PDB entry 8G46 | electron microscopy, 2.20 A resolution | chains B and C of the 4 polymer chains in the assembly

Chain B:
Protein: DDB1- and CUL4-associated factor 16
Source organism: Homo sapiens
UniProtKB: Q9NXF7 (DCA16_HUMAN); numbering as in UniProt (aligned over 1-216)
Sequence (220 residues; row label = number of the first residue in the row; numbers below 1 keep their minus sign (Gly-3 is residue -3)):
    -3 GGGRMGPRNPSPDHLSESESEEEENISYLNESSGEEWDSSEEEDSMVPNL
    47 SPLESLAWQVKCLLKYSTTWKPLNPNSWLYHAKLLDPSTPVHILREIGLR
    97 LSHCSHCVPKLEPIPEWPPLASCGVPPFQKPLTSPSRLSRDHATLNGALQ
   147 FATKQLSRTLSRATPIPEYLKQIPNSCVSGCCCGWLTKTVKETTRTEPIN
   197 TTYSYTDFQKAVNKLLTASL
Disordered / not traced: -3 to 46, 165-176
Differences from the reference sequence: expression tag (-3 to 0)
Swiss-Prot annotation at these positions:
  - modified residue: Lys61 (N6-acetyllysine)
Glycans and other covalent adducts: compound YK3 linked to Cys58
Ion coordination: Zn2+: Cys100, Cys103, Cys177, Cys179
Small-molecule neighbours: YK3 (tert-butyl [(6S,10P)-4-{4-[(ethanesulfonyl)amino]phenyl}-2,3,9-trimethyl-6H-thieno[3,2-f][1,2,4]triazolo[4,3-a][1,4]diazepin-6-yl]acetate): Trp54, Gln55, Leu59, Tyr62, Trp181
What the authors report for this chain:
  - binding site for YK3: Cys58, Leu59, Tyr62, Trp181
  - mutagenesis - A53R, C177A, C179A: abolished binding to Bromodomain-containing protein 4 (chain C)
  - Zn2+ coordination: Cys177, Cys179
  - mutagenesis - C58S: abolished binding to TMX1
  - mutagenesis - C58S (from 95% to 20%): decreased binding to YK3

Chain C:
Protein: Bromodomain-containing protein 4
Source organism: Homo sapiens
UniProtKB: O60885 (BRD4_HUMAN); numbering as in UniProt (aligned over 333-460)
Sequence (129 residues; numbered 332 to 460; the number before each row is that of its first residue):
   332 GKDVPDSQQHPAPEKSSKVSEQLKCCSGILKEMFAKKHAAYAWPFYKPVD
   382 VEALGLHDYCDIIKHPMDMSTIKSKLEAREYRDAQEFGADVRLMFSNCYK
   432 YNPPDHEVVAMARKLQDVFEMRFAKMPDE
Disordered / not traced: 332-352, 458-460
Differences from the reference sequence: expression tag (332)
Swiss-Prot annotation at these positions:
  - site: Asn433 (Acetylated histone binding)
  - natural variant: Tyr390 (Y390C: Found in a patient with a neurodevelopmental syndrome; uncertain significance), Tyr430 (Y430C: In CDLS6)
  - mutagenesis: Asn433 (N433A: Abolishes binding to acetylated histones)
Small-molecule neighbours: YK3 (tert-butyl [(6S,10P)-4-{4-[(ethanesulfonyl)amino]phenyl}-2,3,9-trimethyl-6H-thieno[3,2-f][1,2,4]triazolo[4,3-a][1,4]diazepin-6-yl]acetate): Trp374, Pro375, Phe376, Val380, Leu385, Leu387, Tyr390, Cys429, Tyr432, Asn433, His437, Glu438, Val439, Met442
What the authors report for this chain:
  - binding site for YK3: Trp374, Val380, Leu385, Leu387, Tyr432, Asn433, His437
  - conformationally variable residues (loop rearrangement): His437
  - mutagenesis - P434K/Q447E, D436G/H437D: decreased binding to DDB1- and CUL4-associated factor 16 (chain B)

Chain B / chain C interface:
Pairs across the interface - 19 pairs, chain B then chain C:
  Cys58(B) - Glu438(C)
  Lys61(B) - Glu438(C)  salt bridge
  Tyr62(B) - His437(C)
  Tyr62(B) - Glu438(C)  hydrogen bond
  Cys177(B) - Ala384(C)
  Cys177(B) - Leu385(C)
  Cys177(B) - Gly386(C)  hydrogen bond (backbone-backbone)
  Cys178(B) - Ala384(C)
  Cys178(B) - Leu385(C)
  Cys179(B) - Ala384(C)
  Gly180(B) - Ala384(C)
  Trp181(B) - Trp374(C)  hydrophobic
  Trp181(B) - Ala384(C)  hydrogen bond (backbone-backbone)
  Trp181(B) - Leu385(C)  hydrophobic
  Arg191(B) - Tyr377(C)
  Arg191(B) - Lys378(C)
  Ile195(B) - Pro379(C)  hydrophobic
  Ile195(B) - Asp381(C)
  Thr198(B) - Glu383(C)
Also at the interface, not in a pair above, chain B (12 interface residues in all): Thr190
Interface features reported in the paper:
  - pairs named by the authors: His437(C)-Tyr62(B)
  - interface residues, chain C: His437(C)

Overview:
12 residues of chain B face 11 of chain C across their interface; the contacts include 3 hydrogen bonds and 1
salt bridge. Polar contacts include Lys61(B)-Glu438(C), Tyr62(B)-Glu438(C) and Cys177(B)-Gly386(C). The
authors report a contact between His437(C) and Tyr62(B). From the paper: a binding site for YK3 at Cys58(B),
Leu59(B) and Trp374(C) among others; A53R, C177A and C179A of chain B abolish binding to
Bromodomain-containing protein 4 (chain C); 6 substitutions were tested in all.
Here chain B is DDB1- and CUL4-associated factor 16 and chain C is Bromodomain-containing protein 4, both from
Homo sapiens. Entry 8G46 (Cryo-EM structure of DDB1deltaB-DDA1-DCAF16-BRD4(BD2)-MMH2) was determined by
electron microscopy.
